6EVW - chains J and F of the 12 polymer chains in the assembly; structure by electron microscopy, 4.40 A resolution (low resolution: residue-level contacts below are approximate; hydrogen-bond / salt-bridge calls are withheld).

Chain J:
Protein: Tubulin alpha-1B chain
Organism: Sus scrofa
UniProtKB: Q2XVP4 (TBA1B_PIG); numbering as in UniProt (aligned over 1-438)
Chain sequence (438 residues; each row starts with the number of its first residue):
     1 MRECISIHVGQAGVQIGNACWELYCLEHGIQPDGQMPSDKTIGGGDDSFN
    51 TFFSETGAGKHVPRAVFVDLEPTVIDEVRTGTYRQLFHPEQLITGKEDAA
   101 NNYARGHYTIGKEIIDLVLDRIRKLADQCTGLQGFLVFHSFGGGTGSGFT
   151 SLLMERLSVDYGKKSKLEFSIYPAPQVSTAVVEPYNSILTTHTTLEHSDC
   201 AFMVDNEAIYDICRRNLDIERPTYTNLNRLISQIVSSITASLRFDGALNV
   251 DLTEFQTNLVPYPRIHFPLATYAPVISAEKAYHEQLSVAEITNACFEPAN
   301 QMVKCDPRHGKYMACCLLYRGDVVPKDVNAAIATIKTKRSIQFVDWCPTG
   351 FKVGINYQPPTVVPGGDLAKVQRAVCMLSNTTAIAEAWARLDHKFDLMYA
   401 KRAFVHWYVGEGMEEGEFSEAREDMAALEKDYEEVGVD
Unresolved in the structure: 38-46, 365-370
UniProt features mapped onto this chain:
  - motif: Met-1 to Cys-4 (MREC motif)
  - active site: Glu-254
  - binding site (GTP): Gly-10, Gln-11, Ala-12, Gln-15, Glu-71, Ala-99, Ser-140, Gly-143, Gly-144, Thr-145, Gly-146, Thr-179, Glu-183, Asn-206, Tyr-224, Asn-228, Leu-252
  - binding site (Mg(2+)): Glu-71
  - modified residue: Lys-40 (N6,N6,N6-trimethyllysine), Ser-48 (Phosphoserine), Ser-232 (Phosphoserine), Tyr-282 (3'-nitrotyrosine), Arg-339 (Omega-N-methylarginine)
  - cross-link (Glycyl lysine isopeptide (Lys-Gly)): Lys-326 (interchain with G-Cter in ubiquitin), Lys-370 (interchain with G-Cter in ubiquitin)
Metal / ion sites: Mg2+: Gln-11, Glu-71 (together with GTP)
Ligand contacts: GTP (guanosine-5'-triphosphate): Gly-10, Gln-11, Ala-12, Gln-15, Ile-16, Asp-69, Glu-71, Asp-98, Ala-99, Ala-100, Asn-101, Ser-140, Gly-142, Gly-143, Gly-144, Thr-145, Gly-146, Ile-171, Thr-179, Glu-183, Asn-206, Tyr-224, Asn-228
From the paper describing this entry:
  - catalytic residues: Glu-254

Chain F:
Protein: Tubulin beta chain
Organism: Sus scrofa
UniProtKB: P02554 (TBB_PIG); numbering as in UniProt (aligned over 1-429)
Chain sequence (429 residues; row label = number of the first residue in the row):
     1 MREIVHIQAGQCGNQIGAKFWEVISDEHGIDPTGSYHGDSDLQLERINVY
    51 YNEAAGNKYVPRAILVDLEPGTMDSVRSGPFGQIFRPDNFVFGQSGAGNN
   101 WAKGHYTEGAELVDSVLDVVRKESESCDCLQGFQLTHSLGGGTGSGMGTL
   151 LISKIREEYPDRIMNTFSVVPSPKVSDTVVEPYNATLSVHQLVENTDETY
   201 CIDNEALYDICFRTLKLTTPTYGDLNHLVSATMSGVTTCLRFPGQLNADL
   251 RKLAVNMVPFPRLHFFMPGFAPLTSRGSQQYRALTVPELTQQMFDAKNMM
   301 AACDPRHGRYLTVAAVFRGRMSMKEVDEQMLNVQNKNSSYFVEWIPNNVK
   351 TAVCDIPPRGLKMSATFIGNSTAIQELFKRISEQFTAMFRRKAFLHWYTG
   401 EGMDEMEFTEAESNMNDLVSEYQQYQDAT
UniProt features mapped onto this chain:
  - motif: Met-1 to Ile-4 (MREI motif)
  - binding site (GTP): Gln-11, Glu-69, Ser-138, Gly-142, Thr-143, Gly-144, Asn-204, Asn-226
  - binding site (Mg(2+)): Glu-69
  - modified residue: Ser-40 (Phosphoserine), Lys-58 (N6-acetyllysine), Ser-172 (Phosphoserine), Thr-285 (Phosphothreonine), Thr-290 (Phosphothreonine), Arg-318 (Omega-N-methylarginine)
  - cross-link (Glycyl lysine isopeptide (Lys-Gly)): Lys-58 (interchain with G-Cter in ubiquitin), Lys-324 (interchain with G-Cter in ubiquitin)
Metal / ion sites: Mg2+: Gln-11 (together with phosphomethylphosphonic acid guanylate ester)
Ligand contacts:
  - phosphomethylphosphonic acid guanylate ester (G2P): Gly-10, Gln-11, Cys-12, Gln-15, Asp-67, Glu-69, Gly-96, Ala-97, Gly-98, Asn-99, Ser-138, Gly-140, Gly-141, Gly-142, Thr-143, Gly-144, Asp-177, Thr-178, Asn-204, Leu-207, Tyr-222, Asn-226
  - GTP (guanosine-5'-triphosphate): Gln-245, Leu-246, Lys-252
From the paper describing this entry:
  - binding site for phosphomethylphosphonic acid guanylate ester: Asp-177

Chain J / chain F interface:
Residue-residue contacts (66):
  Gln-11(J) / Asn-247(F)
  Glu-71(J) / Arg-2(F)
  Pro-72(J) / Arg-2(F)
  Pro-72(J) / Arg-46(F)
  Thr-73(J) / Arg-2(F)
  Thr-73(J) / Arg-46(F)
  Thr-73(J) / Asn-247(F)
  Asp-76(J) / Glu-45(F)
  Asp-76(J) / Arg-46(F)
  Glu-77(J) / Pro-243(F)
  Lys-96(J) / Arg-2(F)
  Glu-97(J) / Cys-129(F)
  Glu-97(J) / Leu-130(F)
  Glu-97(J) / Arg-162(F)
  Asp-98(J) / Asp-249(F)
  Asp-98(J) / Lys-252(F)
  Ala-100(J) / Arg-251(F)
  Ala-100(J) / Lys-252(F)
  Asn-101(J) / Lys-252(F)
  Asn-101(J) / Asn-256(F)
  Arg-105(J) / Arg-251(F)
  Pro-175(J) / Asn-347(F)
  Gln-176(J) / Leu-331(F)
  Gln-176(J) / Asn-347(F)
  Val-177(J) / Asp-327(F)
  Val-177(J) / Leu-331(F)
  Ser-178(J) / Asn-347(F)
  Ser-178(J) / Val-349(F)
  Thr-179(J) / Val-349(F)
  Thr-179(J) / Lys-350(F)
  Thr-179(J) / Thr-351(F)
  Ala-180(J) / Asn-347(F)
  Ala-180(J) / Lys-350(F)
  Val-181(J) / Asn-256(F)
  Tyr-210(J) / Asp-327(F)
  Arg-214(J) / Lys-324(F)
  Glu-220(J) / Lys-324(F)
  Arg-221(J) / Ser-322(F)
  Arg-221(J) / Glu-325(F)
  Pro-222(J) / Met-323(F)
  Pro-222(J) / Lys-324(F)
  Tyr-224(J) / Gln-245(F)
  Tyr-224(J) / Met-323(F)
  Lys-394(J) / Pro-346(F)
  Lys-394(J) / Asn-347(F)
  Met-398(J) / Trp-344(F)
  Met-398(J) / Ile-345(F)
  Met-398(J) / Pro-346(F)
  Lys-401(J) / Phe-260(F)
  Lys-401(J) / Trp-344(F)
  Lys-401(J) / Ala-428(F)
  Lys-401(J) / Thr-429(F)
  Arg-402(J) / Phe-260(F)
  Ala-403(J) / Phe-260(F)
  Ala-403(J) / Trp-344(F)
  Phe-404(J) / Val-255(F)
  Phe-404(J) / Asn-256(F)
  Phe-404(J) / Met-257(F)
  Phe-404(J) / Val-258(F)
  Phe-404(J) / Pro-259(F)
  His-406(J) / Val-258(F)
  His-406(J) / Pro-259(F)
  His-406(J) / Phe-260(F)
  His-406(J) / Pro-261(F)
  Trp-407(J) / Val-255(F)
  Trp-407(J) / Val-258(F)
Other interface residues (no listed pair), chain J (36 interface residues in all): Gln-15, Thr-80, Leu-397
Other interface residues (no listed pair), chain F (37 interface residues in all): Met-1, Gly-244, Ala-254

Overview:
The interface between chain J and chain F involves 36 residues on one side and 37 on the other. GTP is bound
between chain J and chain F. Bound to chain F: phosphomethylphosphonic acid guanylate ester. From the paper:
the catalytic residue Glu-254(J); a binding site for phosphomethylphosphonic acid guanylate ester at
Asp-177(F).
Here chain J is Tubulin alpha-1B chain and chain F is Tubulin beta chain, both from Sus scrofa. Entry 6EVW
(Cryo-EM structure of GMPCPP-microtubule co-polymerised with doublecortin) was determined by electron
microscopy (same publication as 6EVX, 6EVY, 6EVZ and 6EW0).
